PDB entry 7ZXF | X-ray diffraction, 3.72 A resolution | chains A and C of the 5 polymer chains in the assembly

== Chain A ==
Molecule: Gametocyte surface protein P45/48
From: Plasmodium falciparum
UniProt: Q8I6T1 (P4548_PLAF7); the construct has insertions or renumbered stretches relative to UniProt, so the offset changes along the chain: -1 to 51 = UniProt 1-53; 56-160 = UniProt 54-158; 174-448 = UniProt 174-448
Sequence (448 residues; row label = number of the first residue in the row; note: 17 numbers in that range are skipped by the numbering (no residue carries them; nothing is unmodelled there); a row labelled like 160A-160O holds insertion residues (160A, then the next letters in order); numbers below 1 keep their minus sign (Met-1 is residue -1)):
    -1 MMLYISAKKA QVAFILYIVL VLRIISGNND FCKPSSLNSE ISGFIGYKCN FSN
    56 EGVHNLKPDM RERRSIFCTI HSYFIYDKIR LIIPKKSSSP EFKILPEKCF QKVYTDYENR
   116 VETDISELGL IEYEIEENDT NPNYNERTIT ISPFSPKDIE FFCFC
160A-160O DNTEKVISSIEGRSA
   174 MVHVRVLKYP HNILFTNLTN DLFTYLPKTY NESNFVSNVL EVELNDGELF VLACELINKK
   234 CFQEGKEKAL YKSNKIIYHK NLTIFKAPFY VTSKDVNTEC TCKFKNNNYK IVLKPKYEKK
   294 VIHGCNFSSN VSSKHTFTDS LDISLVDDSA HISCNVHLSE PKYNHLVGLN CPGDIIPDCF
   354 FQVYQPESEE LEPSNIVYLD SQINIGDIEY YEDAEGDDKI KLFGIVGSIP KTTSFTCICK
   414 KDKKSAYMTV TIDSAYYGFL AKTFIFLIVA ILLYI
Not modelled in the structure: -1 to 42, 56-70, 89-98, 160A-160O, 360-366, 429-448
Swiss-Prot annotation at these positions:
  - lipidation: Asp426 (GPI-anchor amidated aspartate)
  - glycosylation (N-linked (GlcNAc...) asparagine): Asn48, Asn133, Asn190, Asn204, Asn254, Asn299, Asn303
Disulfide bonds: Cys47-Cys73, Cys104-Cys158, Cys227-Cys275, Cys234-Cys273, Cys298-Cys327, Cys344-Cys412, Cys352-Cys410
Covalently attached groups: N-acetylglucosamine (NAG) linked to Asn190; glycan linked to Asn204

== Chain C ==
Molecule: 85RF45.1 light chain
From: Rattus norvegicus
Sequence (216 residues; numbered 1 to 216; the number before each row is that of its first residue):
     1 QFVLSQPNSV STNLGSTVKL SCKRSTGNIG SNYVSWYQHH EGRSPTTMIY RDDQRPDGVP
    61 DRFSGSIDRS SNSALLTIDN VQTEDEAAYF CHSYSTGMYI FGGGTKLTVL GQPKSTPTLT
   121 MFPPSPEELQ ENKATLVCLI SNFSPSGVTV AWKANGTPIT QGVDTSNPTK EDNKYMASSF
   181 LHLTSDQWRS HNSFTCQVTH EGNTVEKTVS PTECVA
Disulfide bonds: Cys22-Cys91, Cys138-Cys196

== Interface between chain A and chain C ==
Contacting residue pairs (13; chain A residue first):
  Asp321(A) with Gly30(C)
  Asp347(A) with Tyr94(C), hydrogen bond
  Lys414(A) with Thr96(C)
  Asp415(A) with Ser31(C); Asn32(C), hydrogen bond; Ser95(C); Thr96(C)
  Lys416(A) with Ile29(C), hydrogen bond (side chain-backbone); Gly30(C), hydrogen bond (side chain-backbone); Ser31(C), hydrogen bond (backbone-backbone); Asn32(C), hydrogen bond (side chain-backbone); Tyr33(C); Asp52(C), salt bridge

== In short ==
5 residues of chain A and 9 residues of chain C are in contact; the contacts include 6 hydrogen bonds and 1
salt bridge. Polar contacts include Lys416(A)-Asp52(C), Asp347(A)-Tyr94(C) and Asp415(A)-Asn32(C).
N-acetylglucosamine is covalently linked to Asn190(A).
Here chain A is Gametocyte surface protein P45/48 (Plasmodium falciparum) and chain C is 85RF45.1 light chain
(Rattus norvegicus). Entry 7ZXF (Pfs48/45 bound to monoclonal antibodies 10D8 and 85RF45.1) was determined by
X-ray diffraction together with 7ZWF, 7ZWI, 7ZWM and 7ZXG from the same study.
